7BO9 - chains C and F of the 6 polymer chains in the assembly; structure by X-ray diffraction, 1.56 A resolution.

# Chain C (and F)
Protein: CC-Type2-(VaYd)4-Y3F-W19(BrPhe)
Notes: chain F of this document is another copy of the same molecule, construct and numbering; everything in this record applies to it too
Chain sequence (32 residues; each row starts with the number of its first residue; numbering starts at 0):
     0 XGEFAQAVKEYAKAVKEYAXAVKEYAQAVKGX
Modified positions: ACE (acetyl group) at position 0; 4BF (4-bromo-L-phenylalanine) at position 19; NH2 (amino group) at position 31

# Interface between chain C and chain F
Contacting residue pairs (35):
  Glu2(C) with Ala4(F); Lys8(F), salt bridge
  Phe3(C) with Phe3(F), hydrophobic; Ala4(F), hydrophobic
  Ala6(C) with Ala4(F); Val7(F); Lys8(F)
  Glu9(C) with Lys8(F); Ala11(F)
  Tyr10(C) with Val7(F), hydrophobic; Tyr10(F), hydrophobic; Ala11(F), hydrophobic
  Lys12(C) with Lys15(F)
  Ala13(C) with Ala11(F); Val14(F); Lys15(F)
  Glu16(C) with Lys15(F), salt bridge; Ala18(F)
  Tyr17(C) with Val14(F), hydrophobic; Tyr17(F), hydrophobic; Ala18(F), hydrophobic
  4BF_19(C) with Lys22(F)
  Ala20(C) with Ala18(F); Val21(F); Lys22(F)
  Glu23(C) with Lys22(F); Ala25(F); Gln26(F); Lys29(F), salt bridge
  Tyr24(C) with Val21(F), hydrophobic; Tyr24(F), hydrophobic; Ala25(F), hydrophobic
  Ala27(C) with Ala25(F); Val28(F), hydrophobic; Lys29(F)
Interface residues without a listed pair, chain C (18 interface residues in all): Gln5, Val7, Val14, Val21
Interface residues without a listed pair, chain F (18 interface residues in all): Lys12

# In short
Chain C and chain F each contribute 18 residues to their interface; the contacts include 3 salt bridges. Polar
pairs include Glu2(C)-Lys8(F), Glu16(C)-Lys15(F) and Glu23(C)-Lys29(F).
Chain C and chain F are both CC-Type2-(VaYd)4-Y3F-W19(BrPhe); the structure, A hexameric de novo coiled-coil
assembly: CC-Type2-(VaYd)4-Y3F-W19(BrPhe), was determined by X-ray diffraction (same publication as 7BO8 and
7BOA).
